7PF0 - chains K and J of the 28 polymer chains in the assembly; structure by electron microscopy, 11.00 A resolution (very low resolution: no residue pairs are listed; an interface is given only as per-side residue counts).

[Chain K]
Protein: Histone H3.2
From: Homo sapiens
UniProt: Q71DI3 (H32_HUMAN); residues 0-135 here correspond to UniProt positions 1-136 (UniProt number = residue number + 1)
Amino-acid sequence (136 residues; each row starts with the number of its first residue; numbering starts at 0):
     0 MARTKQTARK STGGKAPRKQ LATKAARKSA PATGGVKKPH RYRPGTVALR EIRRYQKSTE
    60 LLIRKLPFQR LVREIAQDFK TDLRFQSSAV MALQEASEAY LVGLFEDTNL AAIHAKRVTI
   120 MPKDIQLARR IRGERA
Unresolved in the structure: 0-36, 134-135
Sequence notes: engineered mutation Ala-110 (Cys111 in Q71DI3)
UniProt features mapped onto this chain:
  - modified residue: Arg-2 (Asymmetric dimethylarginine), Thr-3 (Phosphothreonine), Lys-4 (Allysine), Gln-5 (5-glutamyl dopamine), Thr-6 (Phosphothreonine), Arg-8 (Citrulline), Lys-9 (N6,N6,N6-trimethyllysine), Ser-10 (ADP-ribosylserine), Thr-11 (Phosphothreonine), Lys-14 (N6-(2-hydroxyisobutyryl)lysine), Arg-17 (Asymmetric dimethylarginine), Lys-18 (N6-(2-hydroxyisobutyryl)lysine), Lys-23 (N6-(2-hydroxyisobutyryl)lysine), Arg-26 (Citrulline), Lys-27 (N6,N6,N6-trimethyllysine), Ser-28 (ADP-ribosylserine), Lys-36 (N6,N6,N6-trimethyllysine), Lys-37 (N6-methyllysine), Tyr-41 (Phosphotyrosine), Lys-56 (N6,N6,N6-trimethyllysine) and 8 more in UniProt
  - lipidation: Lys-18 (N6-decanoyllysine)

[Chain J]
Molecule: 541-nt DNA strand
From: synthetic construct
Sequence (541 nucleotides; row label = number of the first residue in the row):
   198 TACTTACATG ACAGGATGTA TATATCTGAC ACGTGCCTGG AGACTAGGGA GTAATCCCCT
   258 TGGCGGTTAA AACGCGGGGG ACAGCGCGTA CGTGCGTTTA AGCGGTGCTA GAGCTGTCTA
   318 CGACCAATTG AGCGGCCTCG GCACCGGGAT TCTCCAGGCG GCCAGTGCGC GAGACGGGTT
   378 ACCTTAATAC TTACATGACA GGATGTATAT ATCTGACACG TGCCTGGAGA CTAGGGAGTA
   438 ATCCCCTTGG CGGTTAAAAC GCGGGGGACA GCGCGTACGT GCGTTTAAGC GGTGCTAGAG
   498 CTGTCTACGA CCAATTGAGC GGCCTCGGCA CCGGGATTCT CCAGGCGGCC AGTGCGCGAG
   558 ACGGGTTACC TTAATACTTA CATGACAGGG TGTATATATC TGACACGTGC CTGGAGACTA
   618 GGGAGTAATC CCCTTGGCGG TTAAAACGCG GGGGACAGCG CGTACGTGCG TTTAAGCGGT
   678 GCTAGAGCTG TCTACGACCA ATTGAGCGGC CTCGGCACCG GGATTCTCCA GGCGGCCAGT
   738 G

[Interface between chain K and chain J]
At this resolution (11 A) residue pairs are not listed: 20 residues of chain K and 13 of chain J lie at the interface.

[Summary]
20 residues of chain K face 13 of chain J across their interface.
Chain K is Histone H3.2 (Homo sapiens) and chain J is a 541-nt DNA strand (synthetic construct); the
structure, Trinucleosome of the 4x177 nucleosome array containing H1, was determined by electron microscopy
together with 7PET, 7PEU, 7PEV, 7PEW, 7PEX, 7PEY and 16 further entries from the same study.
